4DVT - chain A; structure by X-ray diffraction, 2.40 A resolution.

Chain A:
Molecule: clade A/E 93TH057 HIV-1 gp120 core
From: Human immunodeficiency virus 1
UniProt: A0A0M3KKW9 (A0A0M3KKW9_9HIV1); the author numbering skips numbers that UniProt does not, so the offset changes along the chain: 44-124 = UniProt 1-81; 198-301 = UniProt 82-185; 318-355 = UniProt 186-223; 357-396 = UniProt 224-263; 1 more segments
Amino-acid sequence (353 residues; numbered 44 to 492; 96 numbers in that range are skipped by the numbering (no residue carries them; nothing is unmodelled there); the number before each row is that of its first residue):
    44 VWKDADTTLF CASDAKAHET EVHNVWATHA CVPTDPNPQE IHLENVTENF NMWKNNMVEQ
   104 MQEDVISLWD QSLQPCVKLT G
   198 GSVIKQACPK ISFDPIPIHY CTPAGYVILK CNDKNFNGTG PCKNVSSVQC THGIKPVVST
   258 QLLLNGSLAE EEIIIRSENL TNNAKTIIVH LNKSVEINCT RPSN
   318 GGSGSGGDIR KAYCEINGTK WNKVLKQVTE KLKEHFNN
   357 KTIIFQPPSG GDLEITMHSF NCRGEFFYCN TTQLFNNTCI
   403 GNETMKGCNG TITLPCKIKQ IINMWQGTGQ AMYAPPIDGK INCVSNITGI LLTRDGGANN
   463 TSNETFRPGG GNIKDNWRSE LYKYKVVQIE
Unresolved in the structure: 318-323, 403-410
Disulfide bonds: C54-C74, C119-C205, C218-C247, C228-C239, C296-C331, C378-C445, C385-C418
Covalent attachments: N-acetylglucosamine (NAG) linked to N234, N241, N262, N276, N289, N295, N334, N355, N386, N392, N448
Construct notes: engineered mutation S375 (His242 in A0A0M3KKW9)
Ligand contacts: AS-II-37 (0LZ; N-(4-chloro-3-fluorophenyl)-N'-[(1S)-1,2,3,4-tetrahydroisoquinolin-1-ylmethyl]ethanediamide): V255, S256, T257, D368, E370, I371, S375, F376, N377, F382, Y384, I424, N425, M426, W427, G472, G473, N474, I475
From the paper describing this entry:
  - binding site for AS-II-37: V255, D368, S375, N425, W427, G473

Overview:
Bound to chain A: AS-II-37. N-acetylglucosamine is covalently linked to N234, N241, N262, N276, N289 and N295
and 5 more. From the paper: a binding site for AS-II-37 at V255, D368 and S375 among others.
Chain A is clade A/E 93TH057 HIV-1 gp120 core (Human immunodeficiency virus 1); the structure, Crystal
structure of clade A/E 93TH057 HIV-1 gp120 core in complex with AS-II-37, was determined by X-ray diffraction,
deposited together with 4DVS, 4DVV, 4DVW and 4DVX.
